1YE0 - chains A and D of the 4 polymer chains in the assembly; structure by X-ray diffraction, 2.50 A resolution.

[Chain A]
Protein: Hemoglobin alpha chain
From: Homo sapiens
UniProtKB: P69905 (HBA_HUMAN); numbering as in UniProt (aligned over 1-141)
Sequence (141 residues; numbered 1 to 141; the number before each row is that of its first residue):
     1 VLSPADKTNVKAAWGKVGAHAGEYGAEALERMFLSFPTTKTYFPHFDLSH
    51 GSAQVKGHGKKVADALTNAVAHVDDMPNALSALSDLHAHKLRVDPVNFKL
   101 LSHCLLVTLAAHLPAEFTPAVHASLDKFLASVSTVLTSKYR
Bound ions: heme Fe: His-87 (together with oxygen molecule)
Ligand contacts: heme / oxygen molecule: Leu-29, Thr-39, Tyr-42, Phe-43, His-45, Phe-46, His-58, Lys-61, Val-62, Ala-65, Leu-66, Leu-83, Leu-86, His-87, Leu-91, Val-93, Asn-97, Phe-98, Leu-101, Val-132, Leu-136
Swiss-Prot annotation at these positions:
  - site: Lys-61 (Not glycated)
  - natural variant: Asp-6 (A6D: In J-Toronto; this construct carries the variant), Ala-13 (A13D: In J-Paris 1/J-Aljezur), Glu-27 (A27E: In Shenyang; this construct carries the variant), Lys-61 (K61N: In Zambia; deletion: In Clinic), Asp-64 (A64D: In Pontoise; this construct carries the variant), Asp-75 (D75A: In Lille; D75G: In Chapel Hill; D75N: In G-Pest), Ala-111 (A111D: In Petah Tikva)

[Chain D]
Protein: Hemoglobin beta chain
From: Homo sapiens
UniProtKB: P68871 (HBB_HUMAN); residue numbers follow UniProt; this construct covers 1-146
Sequence (146 residues; numbered 1 to 146; the number before each row is that of its first residue):
     1 MHLTPEEKSAVTALWGKVNVDEVGGEALGRLLAVYPWTQRFFESFGDLST
    51 PDAVMGNPKVKAHGKKVLGAFSDGLAHLDNLKGTFATLSELHCDKLHVDP
   101 ENFRLLGNVLVCVLAHHFGKEFTPPVQAAYQKVVAGVANALAHKYH
Differences from the reference sequence: engineered mutation Met-1 (Val in P68871), Ala-33 (Val in P68871)
Bound ions: heme Fe: His-92 (together with oxygen molecule)
Ligand contacts: heme / oxygen molecule: Leu-28, Leu-31, Thr-38, Phe-41, Phe-42, Phe-45, His-63, Val-67, Ala-70, Phe-71, Phe-85, Leu-88, Leu-91, His-92, Leu-96, Val-98, Asn-102, Phe-103, Leu-106, Leu-141
Swiss-Prot annotation at these positions:
  - natural variant: Leu-3 (H3L: In Graz; this construct carries the variant), Glu-7 (E7A: In G-Makassar; E7K: In Hb C; E7Q: In Machida; E7V: In SKCA), Lys-8 (E8K: In G-Siriraj; this construct carries the variant), Val-11 (A11V: In Iraq-Halabja; this construct carries the variant), Gly-16 (W16G: In Randwick; this construct carries the variant), Val-23 (E23V: In D-Granada; this construct carries the variant), Gly-24 (V24G: In Miyashiro; this construct carries the variant), Gly-25 (G25D: In Moscva; G25R: In Riverdale-Bronx; G25V: In Savannah), Leu-32 (L32P: In Yokohama), Arg-40 (Q40R: In Tianshui; this construct carries the variant), Phe-42 (F42Y: In Mequon; deletion: In Bruxelles), Ala-53 (D53A: In Ocho Rios; this construct carries the variant), 10 further natural variant entries in UniProt

[How chain A and chain D interact]
Contacting residue pairs (19):
  Pro-37(A) with His-146(D)
  Thr-38(A) with Pro-100(D)
  Lys-40(A) with His-146(D), hydrogen bond (side chain-backbone)
  Thr-41(A) with His-97(D); Val-98(D); Asp-99(D); Tyr-145(D)
  Tyr-42(A) with Asp-99(D), hydrogen bond
  Pro-44(A) with His-97(D)
  Leu-91(A) with Arg-40(D), hydrogen bond (backbone-side chain)
  Arg-92(A) with Trp-37(D); Arg-40(D)
  Asp-94(A) with Trp-37(D); Asp-99(D); Glu-101(D)
  Asn-97(A) with Asp-99(D)
  Tyr-140(A) with Trp-37(D), hydrophobic
  Arg-141(A) with Val-34(D), hydrogen bond (side chain-backbone); Tyr-35(D)
Also at the interface, not in a pair above, chain A (13 interface residues in all): Val-96
Also at the interface, not in a pair above, chain D (14 interface residues in all): Pro-36, Gln-39, Glu-43

[In short]
The interface between chain A and chain D involves 13 residues on one side and 14 on the other; the contacts
include 4 hydrogen bonds. Polar contacts include Lys-40(A)/His-146(D), Tyr-42(A)/Asp-99(D) and
Leu-91(A)/Arg-40(D). Ligands of chain A: heme / oxygen molecule.
Chain A is Hemoglobin alpha chain and chain D is Hemoglobin beta chain, both from Homo sapiens; the structure,
T-To-T(High) quaternary transitions in human hemoglobin: betaV33A oxy (2MM IHP, 20% PEG) (1 test set), was
determined by X-ray diffraction (same publication as 1XXT, 1XY0, 1XZ5, 1XZ7, 1XZU, 1XZV and 45 further
entries).
